PDB entry 3L4O | X-ray diffraction, 2.05 A resolution | chains B and E of the 6 polymer chains in the assembly

Chain B:
Protein: Methylamine utilization protein mauG
From: Paracoccus denitrificans
Notes: EC 1.-.-.-
Reference sequence: Q51658 (MAUG_PARDP); residues 1-367 here correspond to UniProt positions 21-387 (UniProt number = residue number + 20)
Amino-acid sequence (373 residues; numbered 1 to 373; the number before each row is that of its first residue):
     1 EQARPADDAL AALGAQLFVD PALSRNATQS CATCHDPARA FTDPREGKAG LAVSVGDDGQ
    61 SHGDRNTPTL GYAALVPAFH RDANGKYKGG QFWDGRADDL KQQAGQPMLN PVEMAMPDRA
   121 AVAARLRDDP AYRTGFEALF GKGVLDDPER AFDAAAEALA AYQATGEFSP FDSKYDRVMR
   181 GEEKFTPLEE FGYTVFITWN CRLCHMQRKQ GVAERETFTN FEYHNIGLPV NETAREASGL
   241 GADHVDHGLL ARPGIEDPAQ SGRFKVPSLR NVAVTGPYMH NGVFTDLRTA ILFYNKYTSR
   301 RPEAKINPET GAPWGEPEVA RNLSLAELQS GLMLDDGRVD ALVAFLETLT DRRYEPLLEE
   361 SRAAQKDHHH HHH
Unresolved in the structure: 1-5, 361-373
Sequence notes: expression tag (368-373)
Ion coordination: heme c Fe site 1 near His35 (its only coordinating residue here); Ca2+: Asn66, Thr275, Pro277; heme c Fe site 2: His205, Tyr294
Ligand contacts:
  - heme c (HEC), molecule 1: Gln29, Ser30, Cys31, Cys34, His35, Ser54, Val55, Gly56, Arg65, Asn66, Thr67, Pro68, Thr69, Leu70, Gln91, Phe92, Trp93, Arg96, Leu100, Gln103, Ala104, Pro107, Met108, Glu113, Met114, Leu159, Gln163, Lys265
  - heme c (HEC), molecule 2: Trp93, Asn200, Cys201, Cys204, His205, His224, Ile226, Leu228, Phe264, Lys265, Val266, Pro267, Leu269, Val272, Tyr278, Met279, His280, Leu287, Ala290, Ile291, Tyr294, Ser324, Glu327, Leu328, Leu334, Leu342, Leu346
Curated features (UniProtKB/Swiss-Prot):
  - binding site (heme c): Cys31, Cys34, His35, Cys201, Cys204, His205, His280

Chain E:
Protein: Methylamine dehydrogenase light chain
From: Paracoccus denitrificans
Notes: EC 1.4.99.3; fragment: Beta chain of immature methylamine dehydrogenase (preMADH); engineered mutation(s): Hydroxylated Trp57 has been converted to the full-quinone form due to hydrogen peroxide-assisted catalysis by MauG in the crystal.
Reference sequence: P22619 (DHML_PARDE); residues 1-131 here correspond to UniProt positions 58-188 (UniProt number = residue number + 57)
Amino-acid sequence (137 residues; row label = number of the first residue in the row):
     1 ADAPAGTDPR AKWVPQDNDI QACDYWRHCS IDGNICDCSG GSLTNCPPGT KLATASWVAS
    61 CYNPTDGQSY LIAYRDCCGY NVSGRCPCLN TEGELPVYRP EFANDIIWCF GAEDDAMTYH
   121 CTISPIVGKA SHHHHHH
Unresolved in the structure: 1-6, 132-137
Cystine bridges: Cys23-Cys88, Cys29-Cys61, Cys36-Cys121, Cys38-Cys86, Cys46-Cys77, Cys78-Cys109
Glycans and other covalent adducts: covalent link Trp57-Trp108
Modified positions: Trp57 (2-amino-3-(6,7-dioxo-6,7-dihydro-1H-indol-3-yl)-propionic acid; TRQ)
Sequence notes: expression tag (132-137)
Curated features (UniProtKB/Swiss-Prot):
  - modified residue: Trp57 (Tryptophylquinone)
  - cross-link: Trp57 to Trp108 (Tryptophan tryptophylquinone (Trp-Trp))
What the authors report for this chain:
  - post-translational modification sites: Trp57, Trp108

Chain B / chain E interface:
Residue-residue contacts (29):
  Glu190(B) - Ser131(E)
  Phe191(B) - Glu101(E)
  Tyr193(B) - Leu71(E)
  Tyr193(B) - Lys129(E)  hydrogen bond (side chain-backbone)
  Thr194(B) - Val58(E)
  Thr194(B) - Glu101(E)
  Thr194(B) - Phe102(E)
  Val195(B) - Glu101(E)
  Ile197(B) - Leu71(E)  hydrophobic
  Thr198(B) - Ser56(E)  hydrogen bond (backbone-side chain)
  Thr198(B) - Val58(E)
  Thr198(B) - Glu101(E)
  Trp199(B) - Glu101(E)  hydrogen bond
  Arg202(B) - Thr54(E)  hydrogen bond (side chain-backbone)
  Arg202(B) - Arg75(E)
  Met206(B) - Val127(E)
  Gln210(B) - Thr44(E)  hydrogen bond
  Gln210(B) - Ile126(E)
  Gly211(B) - Ile126(E)  hydrogen bond (backbone-backbone)
  Gly211(B) - Val127(E)
  Gly211(B) - Gly128(E)
  Val212(B) - Tyr70(E)  hydrophobic
  Val212(B) - Ile126(E)  hydrophobic
  Val212(B) - Gly128(E)
  Val212(B) - Lys129(E)
  Ser330(B) - Phe110(E)
  Ser330(B) - Gly111(E)  hydrogen bond (backbone-backbone)
  Arg338(B) - Pro100(E)
  Arg338(B) - Glu101(E)  salt bridge
Also at the interface, not in a pair above, chain B (21 interface residues in all): Val178, Met179, Leu203, Ala326, Gln329, Leu332
Also at the interface, not in a pair above, chain E (23 interface residues in all): Arg27, Ala55, Trp57, Ala73, Trp108, Pro125

Overview:
21 residues of chain B and 23 residues of chain E are in contact; the contacts include 7 hydrogen bonds and 1
salt bridge. Polar contacts include Arg338(B)-Glu101(E), Tyr193(B)-Lys129(E) and Thr198(B)-Ser56(E). Chain B
binds heme c. UniProt lists 7 heme c-binding residues on chain B. From the paper: modification sites Trp57(E)
and Trp108(E).
Here chain B is Methylamine utilization protein mauG and chain E is Methylamine dehydrogenase light chain,
both from Paracoccus denitrificans. Entry 3L4O (Crystal Structure of the MauG/pre-Methylamine Dehydrogenase
Complex After Treatment with Hydrogen Peroxide) was determined by X-ray diffraction (same publication as
3L4M).
